PDB entry 6IRY | X-ray diffraction, 1.80 A resolution | chain A

[Chain A]
Protein: PDX1 C-terminal-inhibiting factor 1
From: Danio rerio
UniProtKB: A0A0R4IKJ1 (A0A0R4IKJ1_DANRE); residue numbers follow UniProt; this construct covers 178-673
Amino-acid sequence (496 residues; each row starts with the number of its first residue):
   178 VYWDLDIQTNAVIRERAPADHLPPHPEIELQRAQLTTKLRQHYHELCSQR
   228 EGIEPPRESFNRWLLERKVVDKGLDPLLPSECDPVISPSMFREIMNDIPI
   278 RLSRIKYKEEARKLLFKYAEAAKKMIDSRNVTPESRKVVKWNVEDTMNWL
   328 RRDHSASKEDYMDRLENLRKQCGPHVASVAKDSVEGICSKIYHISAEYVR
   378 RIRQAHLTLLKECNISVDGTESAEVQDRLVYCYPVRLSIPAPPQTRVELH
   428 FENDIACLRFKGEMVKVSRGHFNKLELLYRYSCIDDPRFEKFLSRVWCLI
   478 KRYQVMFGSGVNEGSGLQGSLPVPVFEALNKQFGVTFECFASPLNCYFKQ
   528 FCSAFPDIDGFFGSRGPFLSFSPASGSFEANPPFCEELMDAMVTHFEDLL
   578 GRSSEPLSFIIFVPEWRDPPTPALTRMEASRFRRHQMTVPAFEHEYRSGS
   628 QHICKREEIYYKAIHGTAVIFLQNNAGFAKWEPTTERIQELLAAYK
Not modelled in the structure: 396-401, 487-492, 625-640
Construct notes: engineered mutation Val308 (Ala in A0A0R4IKJ1), Asn344 (His in A0A0R4IKJ1)
UniProt features mapped onto this chain:
  - binding site (substrate): Arg239, Arg269, Glu563, Trp593 to Pro597
  - binding site (S-adenosyl-L-methionine): Asn558 to Phe561, Phe619 to His621
  - mutagenesis: Arg239 (R239A: Strongly reduced methyltransferase activity), Arg269 (R269A: Strongly reduced methyltransferase activity), Asn558 (N558A: Strongly reduced methyltransferase activity), Phe561 (F561A: Strongly reduced methyltransferase activity), Glu563 (E563A: Strongly reduced methyltransferase activity), Trp593 (W593A: Abolished methyltransferase activity), Pro596 to Pro597 (Abolished methyltransferase activity), His612 (H612A: Strongly reduced methyltransferase activity), Phe619 (F619A: Reduced methyltransferase activity)
Small-molecule neighbours: S-adenosylhomocysteine (SAH): Leu242, Tyr480, Gln495, Gly496, Ser497, Leu498, Phe503, Glu515, Cys516, Phe517, Ala518, Ser519, Asn522, Cys529, Ser530, Ala531, Pro544, Phe545, Glu556, Asn558, Pro559, Pro560, Leu565

[Summary]
Bound to chain A: S-adenosylhomocysteine. From UniProt: 8 substrate-binding residues, 7
S-adenosyl-L-methionine-binding residues and 10 mutagenesis sites.
Chain A is PDX1 C-terminal-inhibiting factor 1 (Danio rerio); the structure, Crystal structure of the
zebrafish cap-specific adenosine methyltransferase bound to SAH, was determined by X-ray diffraction,
deposited together with 6IRV, 6IRW, 6IRX, 6IRZ and 6IS0.
